PDB entry 4RPM | X-ray diffraction, 1.40 A resolution | chain A

== Chain A ==
Molecule: SAT domain from CazM
From: Chaetomium globosum
Reference sequence: Q2GWK9 (Q2GWK9_CHAGB); aligned to UniProt positions 2-398 over residues 2-398 (the alignment contains insertions or deletions, so no single offset holds)
Chain sequence (406 residues; each row starts with the number of its first residue; numbers below 1 keep their minus sign (Gly-7 is residue -7)):
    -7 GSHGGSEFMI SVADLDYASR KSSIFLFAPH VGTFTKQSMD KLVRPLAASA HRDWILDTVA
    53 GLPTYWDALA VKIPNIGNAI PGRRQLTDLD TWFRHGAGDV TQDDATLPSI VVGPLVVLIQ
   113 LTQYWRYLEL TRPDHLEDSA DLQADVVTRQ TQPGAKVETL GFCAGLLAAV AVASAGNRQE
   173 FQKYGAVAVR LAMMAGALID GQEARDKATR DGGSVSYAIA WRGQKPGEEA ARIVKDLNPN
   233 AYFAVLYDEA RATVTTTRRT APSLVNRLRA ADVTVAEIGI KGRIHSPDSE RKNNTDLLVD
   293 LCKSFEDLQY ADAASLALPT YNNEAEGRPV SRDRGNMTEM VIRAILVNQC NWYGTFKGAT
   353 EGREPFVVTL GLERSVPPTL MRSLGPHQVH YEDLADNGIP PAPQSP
Unresolved in the structure: -7 to 0, 396-398
Modified positions: Mse1, Mse31, Mse185, Mse186, Mse329, Mse332, Mse373 (selenomethionine; parent Met)
Differences from the reference sequence: expression tag (-7 to 1)
Ligand contacts:
  - hexanoic acid (6NA): Pro21, His22, Phe154, Cys155, Ala156, Ala184, Ala187, Gly188, Ile191, Ile272, Ile276, Ile337
  - hexanoyl-coenzyme A (HXC): Pro21, His22, Val23, Phe154, Cys155, Val237, Tyr239, Arg243, Thr245, Ile270, Ile272, Ile276
From the paper describing this entry:
  - catalytic residues: His22, Cys155, Ala156, His277
  - binding site for hexanoic acid: His22, Cys155, Ala184, Ala187, Gly188, Ile191, Ile337
  - conformationally variable residues (side-chain flip): Cys155
  - specificity-determining residues: His22
  - contacts within the chain: His277-Asn340 (hydrogen bond)
  - mutagenesis - C155A, C155S: abolished expression
  - mutagenesis - H277A: unchanged expression
  - mutagenesis - H277A: abolished catalytic activity on CazF
  - mutagenesis - C155A, C155S: abolished catalytic activity

== Summary ==
Ligands of chain A: hexanoic acid and hexanoyl-coenzyme A. The paper reports catalytic residues His22, Cys155
and Ala156 among others; C155A and C155S abolish expression.
Chain A is SAT domain from CazM (Chaetomium globosum); the structure, Crystal structure of the SAT domain from
the non-reducing fungal polyketide synthase CazM with bound hexanoyl, was determined by X-ray diffraction
together with 4RO5 from the same study.
